5ZBX - chains A and I of the 10 polymer chains in the assembly; structure by X-ray diffraction, 2.58 A resolution.

Chain A:
Molecule: Histone H3.1, Histone H3-like centromeric protein A
From: Homo sapiens
UniProt: chimeric construct of P68431, P49450: residues 0-74 from P68431 (H31_HUMAN) positions 1-75 (UniProt number = residue number + 1); residues 75-114 from P49450 positions 75-114 (same numbers); residues 115-137 from P68431 (H31_HUMAN) positions 114-136 (UniProt number = residue number - 1)
Chain sequence (141 residues; each row starts with the number of its first residue; numbers below 1 keep their minus sign (Gly-3 is residue -3)):
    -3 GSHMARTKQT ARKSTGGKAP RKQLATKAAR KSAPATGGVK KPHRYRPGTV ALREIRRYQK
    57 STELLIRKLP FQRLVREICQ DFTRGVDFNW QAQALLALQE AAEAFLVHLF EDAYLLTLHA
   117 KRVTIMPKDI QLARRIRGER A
Disordered / not traced: -3 to 37, 80-82, 136-137
Construct notes: expression tag (-3 to -1); engineered mutation Gln76 (Val in P49450), Asp77 (Lys in P49450)
UniProt features mapped onto this chain:
  - modified residue: Arg2 (Asymmetric dimethylarginine), Thr3 (Phosphothreonine), Lys4 (Allysine), Gln5 (5-glutamyl dopamine), Thr6 (Phosphothreonine), Arg8 (Citrulline), Lys9 (N6,N6,N6-trimethyllysine), Ser10 (ADP-ribosylserine), Thr11 (Phosphothreonine), Lys14 (N6-(2-hydroxyisobutyryl)lysine), Arg17 (Asymmetric dimethylarginine), Lys18 (N6-(2-hydroxyisobutyryl)lysine), Lys23 (N6-(2-hydroxyisobutyryl)lysine), Arg26 (Citrulline), Lys27 (N6,N6,N6-trimethyllysine), Ser28 (ADP-ribosylserine), Lys36 (N6,N6,N6-trimethyllysine), Lys37 (N6-methyllysine), Tyr41 (Phosphotyrosine), Lys56 (N6,N6,N6-trimethyllysine) and 4 more in UniProt
  - lipidation: Lys18 (N6-decanoyllysine)

Chain I:
Molecule: 146-nt DNA strand
From: Homo sapiens
Sequence (146 nucleotides; row label = number of the first residue in the row):
     1 ATCAATATCC ACCTGCAGAT TCTACCAAAA GTGTATTTGG AAACTGCTCC ATCAAAAGGC
    61 ATGTTCAGCT GAATTCAGCT GAACATGCCT TTTGATGGAG CAGTTTCCAA ATACACTTTT
   121 GGTAGAATCT GCAGGTGGAT ATTGAT
Ion coordination: Mn2+ site 1 near DG68 (its only coordinating residue here); Mn2+ site 2 near DG121 (its only coordinating residue here); Mn2+ site 3 near DG134 (its only coordinating residue here)

Chain A / chain I interface:
Contacting residue pairs (25):
  Arg40(A) - DT65(I)  base contact
  Tyr41(A) - DT142(I)  phosphate contact
  Tyr41(A) - DT143(I)  phosphate contact
  Arg42(A) - DG68(I)  salt bridge to the phosphate
  Arg42(A) - DT143(I)  salt bridge to the phosphate
  Arg42(A) - DG144(I)  phosphate contact
  Pro43(A) - DA67(I)  phosphate contact
  Pro43(A) - DG68(I)  sugar contact
  Thr45(A) - DT142(I)  phosphate contact
  Thr45(A) - DT143(I)  hydrogen bond to the phosphate
  Arg63(A) - DG59(I)  phosphate contact
  Arg63(A) - DC60(I)  salt bridge to the phosphate
  Arg72(A) - DC50(I)  salt bridge to the phosphate
  Asn85(A) - DC49(I)  phosphate contact
  Asn85(A) - DC50(I)  phosphate contact
  Trp86(A) - DC49(I)  sugar contact
  Trp86(A) - DC50(I)  hydrogen bond to the phosphate
  Gln87(A) - DC49(I)  phosphate contact
  Ala88(A) - DC49(I)  phosphate contact
  Arg118(A) - DT70(I)  phosphate contact
  Arg118(A) - DG71(I)  phosphate contact
  Val119(A) - DT70(I)  hydrogen bond to the phosphate
  Thr120(A) - DC69(I)  phosphate contact
  Thr120(A) - DT70(I)  hydrogen bond to the phosphate
  Met122(A) - DG71(I)  phosphate contact
Also at the interface, not in a pair above, chain A (17 interface residues in all): His39, Lys117

Summary:
17 residues of chain A face 13 of chain I across their interface; the contacts include 4 hydrogen bonds and 4
salt bridges. Polar contacts include Thr45(A)-DT143(I), Trp86(A)-DC50(I) and Val119(A)-DT70(I).
Here chain A is Histone H3.1, Histone H3-like centromeric protein A and chain I is a 146-nt DNA strand, both
from Homo sapiens. Entry 5ZBX (The crystal structure of the nucleosome containing histone H3.1 CATD(V76Q,
K77D)) was determined by X-ray diffraction together with 5Z23 from the same study.
